7T6I - chains A and B of the 3 polymer chains in the assembly; structure by X-ray diffraction, 2.30 A resolution.

Chain A:
Molecule: HLA class II histocompatibility antigen DP alpha chain
From: Homo sapiens
UniProt: Q95HB9 (Q95HB9_HUMAN); residues 1-180 here correspond to UniProt positions 32-211 (UniProt number = residue number + 31)
Sequence (183 residues; row label = number of the first residue in the row):
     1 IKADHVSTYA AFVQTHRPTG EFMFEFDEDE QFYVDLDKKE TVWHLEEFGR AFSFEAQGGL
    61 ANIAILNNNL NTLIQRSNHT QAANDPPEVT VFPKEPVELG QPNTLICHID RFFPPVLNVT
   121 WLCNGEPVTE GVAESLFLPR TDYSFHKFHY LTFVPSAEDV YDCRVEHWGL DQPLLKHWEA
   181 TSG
Differences from the reference sequence: expression tag (181-183)
Disulfides: C107-C163
Covalent attachments: N-acetylglucosamine (NAG) linked to N78, N118

Chain B:
Molecule: MHC class II antigen
From: Homo sapiens
UniProt: S6B6U4 (S6B6U4_HUMAN); residues 1-188 here correspond to UniProt positions 30-217 (UniProt number = residue number + 29)
Sequence (191 residues; row label = number of the first residue in the row):
     1 RATPENYVYQ GRQECYAFNG TQRFLERYIY NREEYARFDS DVGEFRAVTE LGRPAAEYWN
    61 SQKDILEEKR AVPDRVCRHN YELDEAVTLQ RRVQPKVNVS PSKKGPLQHH NLLVCHVTDF
   121 YPGSIQVRWF LNGQEETAGV VSTNLIRNGD WTFQILVMLE MTPQQGDVYI CQVEHTSLDS
   181 PVTVEWKATG G
Not modelled in the structure: 1, 103-109, 191
Differences from the reference sequence: expression tag (189-191)
Disulfides: C15-C77, C115-C171
Covalent attachments: N-acetylglucosamine (NAG) linked to N19

Chain A / chain B interface:
Residue-residue contacts (125; chain A residue first):
  I1(A) with Y16(B); R23(B); L25(B), hydrophobic
  K2(A) with F18(B)
  A3(A) with Y16(B), hydrophobic; A17(B)
  D4(A) with A17(B), hydrogen bond (backbone-backbone); F18(B); N19(B), hydrogen bond (side chain-backbone)
  H5(A) with C15(B); Y16(B); A17(B), hydrogen bond (backbone-backbone); Y81(B); L89(B)
  V6(A) with C15(B); Y16(B), hydrophobic
  S7(A) with Q13(B); E14(B); C15(B), hydrogen bond (backbone-backbone)
  T8(A) with Q13(B); E14(B)
  Y9(A) with G11(B); R12(B); Q13(B), hydrogen bond (backbone-backbone); N80(B), hydrogen bond
  A10(A) with G11(B); R12(B)
  A11(A) with Q10(B); G11(B), hydrogen bond (backbone-backbone)
  F12(A) with Y9(B); Q10(B)
  V13(A) with V8(B); Y9(B), hydrogen bond (backbone-backbone)
  Q14(A) with N6(B), hydrogen bond; Y7(B); V8(B)
  T15(A) with N6(B), hydrogen bond (backbone-side chain); Y7(B), hydrogen bond (side chain-backbone)
  H16(A) with P4(B); E5(B), hydrogen bond (side chain-backbone); N6(B), hydrogen bond (backbone-side chain)
  F26(A) with D84(B); T88(B); L89(B), hydrophobic; W151(B), hydrophobic
  D27(A) with R147(B), hydrogen bond (backbone-side chain)
  E28(A) with R147(B)
  D29(A) with Y121(B); R147(B), salt bridge; W151(B)
  E30(A) with W151(B), hydrogen bond (backbone-side chain)
  Q31(A) with D84(B), hydrogen bond; T88(B), hydrogen bond; W151(B)
  H44(A) with G149(B); D150(B); W151(B)
  L45(A) with R91(B); W151(B), hydrophobic
  E47(A) with R91(B), salt bridge
  F48(A) with T88(B); W151(B), hydrophobic
  A51(A) with V87(B), hydrophobic
  F52(A) with L83(B); V87(B), hydrophobic; T88(B)
  L66(A) with Y9(B), hydrophobic
  N69(A) with Y9(B), hydrogen bond
  L70(A) with Y9(B), hydrophobic
  L73(A) with Y30(B), hydrophobic; Y35(B)
  I74(A) with Y7(B), hydrophobic; Y30(B)
  R76(A) with L51(B), hydrogen bond (side chain-backbone); P54(B)
  S77(A) with Y30(B), hydrogen bond
  H79(A) with Y7(B), hydrogen bond
  T80(A) with Y7(B); Y30(B), hydrogen bond (backbone-side chain); N31(B), hydrogen bond (backbone-side chain)
  Q81(A) with T3(B); P4(B), hydrogen bond (side chain-backbone); E5(B); N6(B), hydrogen bond (side chain-backbone)
  A82(A) with N31(B)
  N84(A) with T3(B), hydrogen bond
  D85(A) with R32(B), salt bridge
  F92(A) with I146(B), hydrophobic; N148(B); Q154(B)
  P93(A) with Q154(B), hydrogen bond (backbone-side chain)
  K94(A) with T118(B); D119(B), salt bridge; D150(B), salt bridge; T152(B), hydrogen bond; Q154(B)
  E95(A) with D119(B)
  P96(A) with N98(B); H116(B)
  I106(A) with N148(B)
  F113(A) with V8(B), hydrophobic; Q10(B); N31(B); R32(B)
  P114(A) with N6(B)
  P139(A) with R12(B)
  R140(A) with R12(B), hydrogen bond (backbone-side chain)
  D142(A) with R32(B), salt bridge
  Y143(A) with Q10(B), hydrogen bond (backbone-side chain); R12(B); R27(B), hydrogen bond; I29(B), hydrophobic; R32(B); E34(B)
  S144(A) with R32(B)
  F145(A) with Q10(B)
  F148(A) with R147(B); N148(B); G149(B)
  Y150(A) with N148(B), hydrogen bond (side chain-backbone); G149(B); D150(B)
  W168(A) with T3(B); P4(B); N6(B)
Interface residues without a listed pair, chain A (61 interface residues in all): F24, P115, V116
Interface residues without a listed pair, chain B (51 interface residues in all): Y28, F153

Overview:
61 residues of chain A and 51 residues of chain B are in contact, with 32 hydrogen bonds and 6 salt bridges.
Among the polar pairs are D29(A)-R147(B), E47(A)-R91(B) and D85(A)-R32(B). N-acetylglucosamine is covalently
linked to N78(A) and N118(A). Covalently linked N-acetylglucosamine: at N19(B).
Chain A is HLA class II histocompatibility antigen DP alpha chain and chain B is MHC class II antigen, both
from Homo sapiens; the structure, Crystal structure of HLA-DP1 in complex with pp65 peptide in reverse
orientation, was determined by X-ray diffraction.
